8T00 - chains H and I of the 6 polymer chains in the assembly; structure by electron microscopy, 4.69 A resolution (low resolution: residue-level contacts below are approximate; hydrogen-bond / salt-bridge calls are withheld).

[Chain H]
Molecule: DNA-directed RNA polymerase subunit alpha
Organism: Escherichia coli
Notes: EC 2.7.7.6
UniProt: A0A5B9AW69 (A0A5B9AW69_ECOLX); numbering as in UniProt (aligned over 4-237)
Sequence (234 residues; each row starts with the number of its first residue):
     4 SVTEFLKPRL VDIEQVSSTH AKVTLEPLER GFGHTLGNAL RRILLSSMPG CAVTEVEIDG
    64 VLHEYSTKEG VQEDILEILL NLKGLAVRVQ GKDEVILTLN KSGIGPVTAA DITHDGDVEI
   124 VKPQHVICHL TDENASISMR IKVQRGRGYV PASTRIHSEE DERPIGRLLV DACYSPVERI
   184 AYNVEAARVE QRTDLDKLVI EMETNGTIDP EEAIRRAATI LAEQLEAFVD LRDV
Unresolved in the structure: 159-169, 233-237

[Chain I]
Molecule: DNA-directed RNA polymerase subunit beta
Organism: Escherichia coli
UniProt: C3SIA7 (C3SIA7_ECOLX); residue numbers follow UniProt; this construct covers 2-1341
Sequence (1340 residues; row label = number of the first residue in the row):
     2 VYSYTEKKRI RKDFGKRPQV LDVPYLLSIQ LDSFQKFIEQ DPEGQYGLEA AFRSVFPIQS
    62 YSGNSELQYV SYRLGEPVFD VQECQIRGVT YSAPLRVKLR LVIYEREAPE GTVKDIKEQE
   122 VYMGEIPLMT DNGTFVINGT ERVIVSQLHR SPGVFFDSDK GKTHSSGKVL YNARIIPYRG
   182 SWLDFEFDPK DNLFVRIDRR RKLPATIILR ALNYTTEQIL DLFFEKVIFE IRDNKLQMEL
   242 VPERLRGETA SFDIEANGKV YVEKGRRITA RHIRQLEKDD VKLIEVPVEY IAGKVVAKDY
   302 IDESTGELIC AANMELSLDL LAKLSQSGHK RIETLFTNDL DHGPYISETL RVDPTNDRLS
   362 ALVEIYRMMR PGEPPTREAA ESLFENLFFS EDRYDLSAVG RMKFNRSLLR EEIEGSGILS
   422 KDDIIDVMKK LIDIRNGKGE VDDIDHLGNR RIRSVGEMAE NQFRVGLVRV ERAVKERLSL
   482 GDLDTLMPQD MINAKPISAA VKEFFGSSQL SQFMDQNNPL SEITHKRRIS ALGPGGLTRE
   542 RAGFEVRDVH PTHYGRVCPI ETPEGPNIGL INSLSVYAQT NEYGFLETPY RKVTDGVVTD
   602 EIHYLSAIEE GNYVIAQANS NLDEEGHFVE DLVTCRSKGE SSLFSRDQVD YMDVSTQQVV
   662 SVGASLIPFL EHDDANRALM GANMQRQAVP TLRADKPLVG TGMERAVAVD SGVTAVAKRG
   722 GVVQYVDASR IVIKVNEDEM YPGEAGIDIY NLTKYTRSNQ NTCINQMPCV SLGEPVERGD
   782 VLADGPSTDL GELALGQNMR VAFMPWNGYN FEDSILVSER VVQEDRFTTI HIQELACVSR
   842 DTKLGPEEIT ADIPNVGEAA LSKLDESGIV YIGAEVTGGD ILVGKVTPKG ETQLTPEEKL
   902 LRAIFGEKAS DVKDSSLRVP NGVSGTVIDV QVFTRDGVEK DKRALEIEEM QLKQAKKDLS
   962 EELQILEAGL FSRIRAVLVA GGVEAEKLDK LPRDRWLELG LTDEEKQNQL EQLAEQYDEL
  1022 KHEFEKKLEA KRRKITQGDD LAPGVLKIVK VYLAVKRRIQ PGDKMAGRHG NKGVISKINP
  1082 IEDMPYDENG TPVDIVLNPL GVPSRMNIGQ ILETHLGMAA KGIGDKINAM LKQQQEVAKL
  1142 REFIQRAYDL GADVRQKVDL STFSDEEVMR LAENLRKGMP IATPVFDGAK EAEIKELLKL
  1202 GDLPTSGQIR LYDGRTGEQF ERPVTVGYMY MLKLNHLVDD KMHARSTGSY SLVTQQPLGG
  1262 KAQFGGQRFG EMEVWALEAY GAAYTLQEML TVKSDDVNGR TKMYKNIVDG NHQMEPGMPE
  1322 SFNVLLKEIR SLGINIELED
Unresolved in the structure: 891-912

[Chain H / chain I interface]
Pairs across the interface - 6 pairs, chain H then chain I:
  Arg-33(H) / Glu-820(I)
  His-37(H) / Asp-1084(I)
  His-37(H) / Arg-1216(I)
  Asn-41(H) / Arg-1216(I)
  Asn-41(H) / Thr-1217(I)
  Arg-44(H) / Thr-1217(I)
Also at the interface, not in a pair above, chain H (6 interface residues in all): Arg-45, Tyr-185
Also at the interface, not in a pair above, chain I (5 interface residues in all): Gly-1218

[In short]
6 residues of chain H and 5 residues of chain I are in contact.
Chain H is DNA-directed RNA polymerase subunit alpha and chain I is DNA-directed RNA polymerase subunit beta,
both from Escherichia coli; the structure, Reconstituted E. coli RNA polymerase post-termination complex on
negatively-supercoiled DNA: closed duplex DNA (rPTCc), was determined by electron microscopy (same publication
as 8SZW, 8T02 and 8T0L).
